PDB entry 6U1N | electron microscopy, 4.00 A resolution | chains H and L of the 4 polymer chains in the assembly

[Chain H]
Protein: Fab30 heavy chain
Source organism: Homo sapiens
UniProt: V9HW68 (V9HW68_HUMAN); residues 113-230 here correspond to UniProt positions 130-247 (UniProt number = residue number + 17)
Sequence (237 residues; numbered 1 to 237; the number before each row is that of its first residue):
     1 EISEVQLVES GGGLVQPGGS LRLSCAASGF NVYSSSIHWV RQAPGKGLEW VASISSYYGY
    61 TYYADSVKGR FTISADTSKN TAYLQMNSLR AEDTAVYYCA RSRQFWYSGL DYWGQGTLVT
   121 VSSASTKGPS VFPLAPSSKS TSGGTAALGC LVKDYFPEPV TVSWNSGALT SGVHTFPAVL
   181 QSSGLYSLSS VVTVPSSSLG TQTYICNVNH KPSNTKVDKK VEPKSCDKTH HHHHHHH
Disordered / not traced: 1-4, 124-237
Sequence notes: expression tag (231-237)
Cystine bridges: C25-C99

[Chain L]
Protein: Fab30 light chain
Source organism: Homo sapiens
UniProt: Q7Z3Y4 (Q7Z3Y4_HUMAN); residues 106-215 here correspond to UniProt positions 127-236 (UniProt number = residue number + 21)
Sequence (215 residues; row label = number of the first residue in the row):
     1 SDIQMTQSPS SLSASVGDRV TITCRASQSV SSAVAWYQQK PGKAPKLLIY SASSLYSGVP
    61 SRFSGSRSGT DFTLTISSLQ PEDFATYYCQ QYKYVPVTFG QGTKVEIKRT VAAPSVFIFP
   121 PSDSQLKSGT ASVVCLLNNF YPREAKVQWK VDNALQSGNS QESVTEQDSK DSTYSLSSTL
   181 TLSKADYEKH KVYACEVTHQ GLSSPVTKSF NRGEC
Disordered / not traced: 109-215
Sequence notes: variant S124 (Glu145 in Q7Z3Y4)
Cystine bridges: C24-C89

[How chain H and chain L interact]
Residue-residue contacts - 23 pairs, chain H then chain L:
  V40(H) - F99(L)  hydrophobic
  Q42(H) - Q39(L)  hydrogen bond
  Q42(H) - Y88(L)
  K46(H) - Y88(L)  hydrogen bond (backbone-side chain)
  G47(H) - Y88(L)
  L48(H) - Y88(L)  hydrophobic
  L48(H) - F99(L)
  E49(H) - F99(L)
  W50(H) - P96(L)  hydrophobic
  W50(H) - V97(L)
  W50(H) - F99(L)
  Y98(H) - G42(L)
  Y98(H) - A44(L)  hydrophobic
  Y107(H) - Q90(L)
  Y107(H) - Y92(L)  hydrophobic
  S108(H) - L47(L)
  S108(H) - Y50(L)
  G109(H) - Y37(L)
  L110(H) - Y37(L)  hydrogen bond (backbone-side chain)
  Y112(H) - Y56(L)
  W113(H) - Y37(L)  hydrophobic
  W113(H) - P45(L)
  G114(H) - A44(L)
Other interface residues (no listed pair), chain H (17 interface residues in all): Y62, D111
Other interface residues (no listed pair), chain L (16 interface residues in all): K43, V95

[In short]
17 residues of chain H and 16 residues of chain L are in contact; the contacts include 3 hydrogen bonds. Polar
pairs include Q42(H)-Q39(L), K46(H)-Y88(L) and L110(H)-Y37(L).
Here chain H is Fab30 heavy chain and chain L is Fab30 light chain, both from Homo sapiens. Entry 6U1N
(GPCR-Beta arrestin structure in lipid bilayer) was determined by electron microscopy.
